PDB entry 2CN3 | X-ray diffraction, 1.95 A resolution | chain A

Chain A:
Protein: Beta-1,4-xyloglucan hydrolase
From: Clostridium thermocellum
Notes: EC 3.2.1.151
UniProt: Q70DK5 (Q70DK5_CLOTM); residue numbers follow UniProt; this construct covers 28-764
Sequence (737 residues; row label = number of the first residue in the row):
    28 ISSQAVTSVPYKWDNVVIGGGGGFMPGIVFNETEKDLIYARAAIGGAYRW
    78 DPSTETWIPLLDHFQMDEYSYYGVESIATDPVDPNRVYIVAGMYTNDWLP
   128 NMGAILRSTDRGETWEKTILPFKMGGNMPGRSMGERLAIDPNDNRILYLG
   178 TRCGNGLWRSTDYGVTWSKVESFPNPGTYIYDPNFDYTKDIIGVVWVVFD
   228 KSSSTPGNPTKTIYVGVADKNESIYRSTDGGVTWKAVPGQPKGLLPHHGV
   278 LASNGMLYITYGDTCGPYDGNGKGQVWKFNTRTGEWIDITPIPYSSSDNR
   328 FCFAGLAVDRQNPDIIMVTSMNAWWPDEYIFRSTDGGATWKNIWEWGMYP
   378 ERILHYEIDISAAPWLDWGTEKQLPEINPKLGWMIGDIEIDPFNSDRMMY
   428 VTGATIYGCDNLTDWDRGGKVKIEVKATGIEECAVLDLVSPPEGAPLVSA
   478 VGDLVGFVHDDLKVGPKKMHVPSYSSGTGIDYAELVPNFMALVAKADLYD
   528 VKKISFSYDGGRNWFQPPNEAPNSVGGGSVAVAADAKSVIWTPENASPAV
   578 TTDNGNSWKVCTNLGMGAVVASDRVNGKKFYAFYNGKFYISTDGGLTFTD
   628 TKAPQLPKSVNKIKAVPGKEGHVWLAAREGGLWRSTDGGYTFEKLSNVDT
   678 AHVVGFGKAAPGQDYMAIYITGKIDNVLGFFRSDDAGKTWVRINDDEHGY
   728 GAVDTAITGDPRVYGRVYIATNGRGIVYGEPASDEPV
Disordered / not traced: 28-32, 761-764
Sequence notes: engineered mutation Ala70 (Asp in Q70DK5)
UniProt features mapped onto this chain:
  - active site: Asp480 (Proton donor)
  - mutagenesis: Asp480 (D480A: Loss of activity)
Bound ions: Ca2+: Ile55, Asp414, Glu416

Overview:
Ile55, Asp414 and Glu416 form the Ca2+ site. Curated annotation (UniProt) lists active-site residue Asp480 and
one mutagenesis site.
Chain A is Beta-1,4-xyloglucan hydrolase (Clostridium thermocellum); the structure, Crystal Structures of
Clostridium thermocellum Xyloglucanase, was determined by X-ray diffraction (same publication as 2CN2).
